Entry 8XKS (electron microscopy, 3.20 A resolution); this record covers chains B and D of the 20 polymer chains in the assembly.

Chain B:
Name: Fhl2
From: Chlamydomonas reinhardtii
Sequence (1024 residues; numbered -46 to 977; the number before each row is that of its first residue; numbers below 1 keep their minus sign (Met-46 is residue -46)):
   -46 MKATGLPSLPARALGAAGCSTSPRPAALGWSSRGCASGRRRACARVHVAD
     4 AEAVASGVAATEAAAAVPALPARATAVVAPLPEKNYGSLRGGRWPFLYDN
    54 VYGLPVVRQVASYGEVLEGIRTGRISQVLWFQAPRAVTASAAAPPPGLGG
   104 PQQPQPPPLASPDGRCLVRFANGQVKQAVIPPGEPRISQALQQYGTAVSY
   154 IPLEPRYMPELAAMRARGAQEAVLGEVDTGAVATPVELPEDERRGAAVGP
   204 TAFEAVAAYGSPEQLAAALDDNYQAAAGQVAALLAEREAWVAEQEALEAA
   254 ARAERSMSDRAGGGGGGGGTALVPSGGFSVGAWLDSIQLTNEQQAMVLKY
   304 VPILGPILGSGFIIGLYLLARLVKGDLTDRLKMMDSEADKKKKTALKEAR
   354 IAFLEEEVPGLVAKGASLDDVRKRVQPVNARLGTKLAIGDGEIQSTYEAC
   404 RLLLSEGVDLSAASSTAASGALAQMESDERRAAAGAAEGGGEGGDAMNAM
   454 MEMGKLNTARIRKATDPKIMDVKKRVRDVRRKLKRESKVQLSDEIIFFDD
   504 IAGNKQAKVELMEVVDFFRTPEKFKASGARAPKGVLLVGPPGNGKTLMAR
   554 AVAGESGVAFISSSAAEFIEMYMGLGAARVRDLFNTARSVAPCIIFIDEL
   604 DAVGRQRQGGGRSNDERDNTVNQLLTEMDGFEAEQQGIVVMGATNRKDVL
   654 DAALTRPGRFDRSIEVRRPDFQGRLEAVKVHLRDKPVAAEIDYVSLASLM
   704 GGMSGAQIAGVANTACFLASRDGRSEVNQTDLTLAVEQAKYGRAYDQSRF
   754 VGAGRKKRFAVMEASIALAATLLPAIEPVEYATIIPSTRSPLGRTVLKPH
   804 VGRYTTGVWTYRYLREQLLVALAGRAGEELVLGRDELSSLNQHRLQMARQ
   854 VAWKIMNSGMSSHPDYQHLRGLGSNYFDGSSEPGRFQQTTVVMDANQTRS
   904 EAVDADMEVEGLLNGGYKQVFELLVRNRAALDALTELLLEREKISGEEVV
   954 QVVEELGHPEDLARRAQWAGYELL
Unresolved in the structure: -46 to 22, 194-505, 681-697, 722-735, 744-752

Chain D:
Name: AAA+ ATPase domain-containing protein
From: Chlamydomonas reinhardtii
UniProt: A0A2K3DZD9 (A0A2K3DZD9_CHLRE); residues -4 to 1173 here correspond to UniProt positions 1-1178 (UniProt number = residue number + 5)
Sequence (1178 residues; each row starts with the number of its first residue; numbers below 1 keep their minus sign (Met-4 is residue -4)):
    -4 MHAQRPAGPPCSSAPSTSYPVAPSPVSSRSRGLHARRGVAEQRSLGCRST
    46 GSSDQHSNTNDGASGPSRPEQGPELDWSGLPRRQLAAMAMSPFAALSLPL
    96 VNDPAWQQSFETYGGKLREVLLGQQEAAKNVAKQLDEGVTYMDWTYRSTG
   146 VDLSAVWDPELWIRFREAVAQNEPAIFWNKLLDRVQYKENLPQAGLVGDM
   196 RISYAKFLELLKDQRVKRLVVYGDMRTAVVEVPHPWSASVLGHPATHPFY
   246 EDSAHNRVSMLRPNPAAPEDVTQWFCAEMPEWDMEKYRFYVDLPGDFWES
   296 GVLQRHLAAQRAEGAVWDPASGQYILPYRAQKKVFQVSTEVQLLDPQESW
   346 DFLGWLLAPGRLEFYEKAACVAIALRVLGIVIAISTGSPLFKLVNVGWGK
   396 LRGKGKKNATKDPKKMSKQEKKESQWERLTSSRAREFMTKDEKTGKMRDT
   446 GVRFEDIAGMEFLVTEMREIVRMLKGDEAYKRVGAKCPKGIIFQGPPGTG
   496 KTYLARAIAGEAEVPFFSSVGSEFVEMFAGVAAARVNSLFYNARKKAPAI
   546 IFIDEIDAIGRARSTLGGDPGSMERESALLAMLVQMDGIANKTEQVLTIG
   596 ATNLAQELDAALLRPGRFEVVYEVPQPGPSARMAILRYHAKGKPLEGDGQ
   646 RLLLKTAEATQGWSAAALANLMNEAAILTVRRNVPAISLPMVLELVEGLN
   696 WGEQAPRIPDSEAKDRLALITAAKAVAFALTPGLEPIKSVTMWSGRRGLG
   746 PSVDFIAMEDKAAMDMHPEETELMGWRTNFKTNAAVVGDEPLGEFAHVAG
   796 LLVPLYAGRAAEVALFGKDGASLATAQPLADCFEIAYYCVRNSQVHPRFK
   846 SLPPLHTTMWLGRDDAGRWRRDPLAIGFDEELGYHKLTLTLLKASWRRAL
   896 RLVAQRRSAITKVAAEMLAAPEEKITGARLVEIIESTPLDDLGGEGLDGA
   946 AAAAVVEEAGNEFLPLLKEVLGQVPGIILTGESLAQTDDQGRPLPPSSAS
   996 TSSADAAASDAAASAGPATELRLDDATLAAVSRTLMGRLDVVDLIGRNTA
  1046 VEAAERVRDALLHPETRERLLAMRRWVEGGPGAPEFPPSPLSPEQTAAMS
  1096 PSGPLYGNLALNLDWWRRRQDNVISWSAMEILMSRRQVDLYKQDADMTEG
  1146 AIAKLGTPPAAPAAAIGSSSKSSSGQSS
Unresolved in the structure: -4 to 113, 380-414, 979-1012, 1154-1173

How chain B and chain D interact:
Pairs across the interface (142):
  Ala94(B) with Arg196(D)
  Ala96(B) with Arg196(D), hydrogen bond (backbone-side chain)
  Val512(B) with Arg676(D)
  Glu516(B) with Ile672(D); Arg676(D)
  Lys526(B) with Val675(D)
  Phe527(B) with Ile672(D); Val675(D), hydrophobic
  Ser530(B) with Gly637(D); Lys638(D); Pro639(D); Ala671(D), hydrogen bond (side chain-backbone)
  Gly531(B) with Gly637(D); Lys638(D)
  Ala532(B) with Asn668(D); Ala671(D); Ile672(D), hydrophobic
  Arg533(B) with Asn668(D), hydrogen bond (backbone-side chain)
  Ala534(B) with Asn668(D), hydrogen bond (backbone-side chain)
  Pro535(B) with Ile672(D)
  Met576(B) with Glu521(D); Met522(D), hydrogen bond (backbone-backbone); Asp564(D); Pro565(D), hydrophobic; Gly566(D)
  Gly577(B) with Val520(D); Glu521(D)
  Ala580(B) with Ser517(D)
  Arg584(B) with Glu518(D)
  Arg610(B) with Asp552(D), salt bridge; Asn598(D), hydrogen bond; Leu599(D); Glu602(D)
  Gln611(B) with Glu602(D)
  Arg615(B) with Gly562(D); Gly563(D); Asp564(D)
  Asp618(B) with Arg556(D), salt bridge; Arg570(D), salt bridge
  Asp621(B) with Arg556(D), salt bridge
  Asn622(B) with Ser517(D), hydrogen bond (backbone-side chain); Val520(D); Arg556(D), hydrogen bond
  Asn625(B) with Asp552(D), hydrogen bond; Ala553(D)
  Gln626(B) with Ser517(D), hydrogen bond; Glu518(D)
  Leu628(B) with Glu550(D)
  Thr629(B) with Val515(D)
  Gly633(B) with Thr497(D)
  Phe634(B) with Phe432(D), hydrophobic; Thr497(D); Ala500(D); Arg501(D); Phe511(D), hydrophobic; Ser513(D); Phe547(D), hydrophobic
  Glu635(B) with Arg501(D)
  Ala656(B) with Pro492(D), hydrophobic
  Arg659(B) with Gly493(D); Ala661(D)
  Pro660(B) with Ala661(D); Ala662(D), hydrophobic; Asn665(D)
  Asp664(B) with Asn665(D), hydrogen bond (backbone-side chain)
  Arg665(B) with Glu669(D), salt bridge; Ile672(D)
  Gly805(B) with Ser706(D); Ala708(D)
  Thr808(B) with Ile703(D); Pro704(D)
  Thr809(B) with Ile703(D); Ala708(D); Lys709(D); Leu712(D)
  Gly810(B) with Leu818(D); Ala819(D), hydrogen bond (backbone-backbone)
  Val811(B) with Ala708(D); Arg711(D); Ser817(D)
  Trp812(B) with Ser817(D); Leu818(D), hydrogen bond (backbone-backbone)
  Thr813(B) with Arg711(D); Asp814(D); Ala816(D); Ser817(D)
  Tyr814(B) with Lys813(D); Asp814(D); Ala816(D), hydrogen bond (backbone-backbone)
  Arg815(B) with Asp814(D)
  Leu817(B) with Leu818(D), hydrophobic
  Ser861(B) with Arg804(D), hydrogen bond (backbone-side chain); Leu818(D); Ala821(D); Leu824(D)
  Gly862(B) with Arg804(D), hydrogen bond (backbone-side chain)
  Met863(B) with Lys813(D), hydrogen bond (backbone-side chain); Ala816(D); Ser817(D); Leu818(D), hydrophobic
  Pro867(B) with Lys888(D)
  Asp868(B) with Leu884(D); Lys888(D), salt bridge
  Gln870(B) with Lys813(D), hydrogen bond
  His871(B) with Tyr801(D); Arg804(D), hydrogen bond; Val808(D); Lys813(D); Trp891(D)
  Leu872(B) with Tyr801(D), hydrogen bond (backbone-side chain); Leu824(D); Leu887(D); Lys888(D); Trp891(D), hydrophobic
  Arg873(B) with Leu824(D); Phe828(D); His880(D), hydrogen bond; Leu884(D); Leu887(D)
  Ser877(B) with Asp826(D)
  Asn878(B) with Gln822(D), hydrogen bond; Ala825(D)
  Phe880(B) with Gln822(D)
  Gly887(B) with Gly743(D)
  Gln891(B) with Gln822(D), hydrogen bond
  Ala898(B) with Phe828(D); Tyr832(D); His880(D), hydrogen bond (backbone-side chain)
  Asn899(B) with Phe828(D); His880(D)
  Gln900(B) with His880(D)
  Thr901(B) with His880(D); Asp1141(D)
  Arg902(B) with Glu875(D); Asp1141(D), salt bridge; Met1142(D)
  Glu904(B) with His880(D), salt bridge; Leu884(D)
  Glu975(B) with Glu707(D)
  Leu977(B) with Glu707(D); Ala708(D); Arg711(D)
Interface residues without a listed pair, chain B (80 interface residues in all): Pro97, Tyr575, Leu578, Ala581, Asp632, Ala655, Arg806, Lys857, Ser864, Ser865, Gly874, Gly876, Tyr879, Pro886
Interface residues without a listed pair, chain D (86 interface residues in all): Asp194, Thr445, Ala504, Asp549, Leu561, Ser567, Thr674, Arg742, Glu807, Gly815, Cys827, Glu829

Summary:
The interface between chain B and chain D involves 80 residues on one side and 86 on the other; the contacts
include 24 hydrogen bonds and 8 salt bridges. Among the polar pairs are Arg610(B)-Asp552(D),
Asp618(B)-Arg556(D) and Asp618(B)-Arg570(D).
Here chain B is Fhl2 and chain D is AAA+ ATPase domain-containing protein, both from Chlamydomonas
reinhardtii. Entry 8XKS (The cryo-EM structure of Orf2971-FtsHi motor complex) was determined by electron
microscopy.
